8OHZ - chains A and G of the 28 polymer chains in the assembly; structure by X-ray diffraction, 2.65 A resolution.

== Chain A ==
Name: Proteasome subunit alpha type-2
Source organism: Saccharomyces cerevisiae
UniProt: P23639 (PSA2_YEAST); residue numbers follow UniProt; this construct covers 1-250
Sequence (250 residues; row label = number of the first residue in the row):
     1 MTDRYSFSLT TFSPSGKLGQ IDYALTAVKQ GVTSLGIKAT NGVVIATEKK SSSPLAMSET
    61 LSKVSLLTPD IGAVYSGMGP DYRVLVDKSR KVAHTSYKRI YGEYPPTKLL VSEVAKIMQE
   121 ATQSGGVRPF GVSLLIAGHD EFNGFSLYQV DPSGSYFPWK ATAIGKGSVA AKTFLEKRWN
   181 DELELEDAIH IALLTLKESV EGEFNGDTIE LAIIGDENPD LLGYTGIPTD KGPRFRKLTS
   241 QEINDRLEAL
Swiss-Prot annotation at these positions:
  - cross-link: Lys108 (Glycyl lysine isopeptide (Lys-Gly) (interchain with G-Cter in ubiquitin))

== Chain G ==
Name: Proteasome subunit alpha type-1
Source organism: Saccharomyces cerevisiae
UniProt: P21243 (PSA1_YEAST); residues -8 to 243 here correspond to UniProt positions 1-252 (UniProt number = residue number + 9)
Sequence (252 residues; numbered -8 to 243; the number before each row is that of its first residue; numbers below 1 keep their minus sign (Met-8 is residue -8)):
    -8 MSGAAAASAA GYDRHITIFS PEGRLYQVEY AFKATNQTNI NSLAVRGKDC TVVISQKKVP
    52 DKLLDPTTVS YIFCISRTIG MVVNGPIPDA RNAALRAKAE AAEFRYKYGY DMPCDVLAKR
   112 MANLSQIYTQ RAYMRPLGVI LTFVSVDEEL GPSIYKTDPA GYYVGYKATA TGPKQQEITT
   172 NLENHFKKSK IDHINEESWE KVVEFAITHM IDALGTEFSK NDLEVGVATK DKFFTLSAEN
   232 IEERLVAIAE QD
Unresolved in the structure: -8 to 1, 243
Ion coordination: Mg2+: Thr8, Tyr119, Arg122, Ala123, Met125

== How chain A and chain G interact ==
Contacting residue pairs - 69 pairs, chain A then chain G:
  Thr2(A) - Tyr124(G)
  Asp3(A) - Arg122(G)
  Asp3(A) - Tyr124(G)
  Tyr5(A) - Ile7(G)
  Tyr5(A) - Ala123(G)  hydrophobic
  Tyr5(A) - Tyr124(G)  hydrophobic
  Leu9(A) - Ile9(G)  hydrophobic
  Leu9(A) - Ala123(G)  hydrophobic
  Gln20(A) - Ile9(G)
  Gln20(A) - Phe10(G)  hydrogen bond (side chain-backbone)
  Tyr23(A) - Phe10(G)  hydrophobic
  Tyr23(A) - Ser11(G)
  Tyr23(A) - Pro12(G)  hydrophobic
  Tyr23(A) - Gly14(G)
  Ala24(A) - Phe10(G)  hydrophobic
  Thr26(A) - Pro12(G)
  Thr26(A) - Glu13(G)
  Thr26(A) - Gly14(G)
  Ala27(A) - Gly14(G)
  Ser52(A) - Tyr153(G)  hydrogen bond
  Ser53(A) - Thr170(G)
  Ser53(A) - Glu174(G)
  Pro54(A) - Lys158(G)
  Pro54(A) - Glu174(G)
  Leu55(A) - Tyr157(G)
  Leu55(A) - Lys158(G)  hydrogen bond (backbone-backbone)
  Leu55(A) - Ala159(G)
  Leu55(A) - Thr170(G)
  Leu55(A) - Glu174(G)
  Leu55(A) - Phe177(G)  hydrophobic
  Ala56(A) - Gly156(G)
  Ala56(A) - Tyr157(G)  hydrophobic
  Met57(A) - Arg37(G)
  Met57(A) - Val155(G)
  Met57(A) - Gly156(G)  hydrogen bond (backbone-backbone)
  Met57(A) - Tyr157(G)
  Met57(A) - Lys158(G)
  Thr60(A) - Tyr146(G)
  Thr60(A) - Val155(G)
  Thr60(A) - Gly156(G)  hydrogen bond (side chain-backbone)
  Leu61(A) - Tyr153(G)  hydrophobic
  Leu61(A) - Val155(G)  hydrophobic
  Met78(A) - Phe10(G)  hydrophobic
  Met78(A) - Leu16(G)  hydrophobic
  Pro80(A) - Gln117(G)
  Pro80(A) - Ala151(G)
  Pro80(A) - Gly152(G)
  Pro80(A) - Tyr153(G)
  Asp81(A) - Gln117(G)
  Arg83(A) - Ala113(G)  hydrogen bond (side chain-backbone)
  Arg83(A) - Asn114(G)
  Arg83(A) - Gly152(G)  hydrogen bond (side chain-backbone)
  Arg83(A) - Tyr154(G)
  Val84(A) - Asn114(G)
  Val84(A) - Gln117(G)
  Asp87(A) - Lys110(G)  salt bridge
  Asp87(A) - Asn114(G)
  Gly126(A) - Arg122(G)
  Gly126(A) - Ala123(G)  hydrogen bond (backbone-backbone)
  Val127(A) - Gln121(G)
  Val127(A) - Arg122(G)
  Arg128(A) - Thr8(G)
  Arg128(A) - Phe10(G)
  Arg128(A) - Leu16(G)
  Arg128(A) - Thr120(G)  hydrogen bond (side chain-backbone)
  Arg128(A) - Gln121(G)  hydrogen bond (backbone-backbone)
  Pro129(A) - Phe10(G)
  Phe130(A) - Gln121(G)
  Gly131(A) - Phe10(G)
Other interface residues (no listed pair), chain A (31 interface residues in all): Gln30, Ala121
Other interface residues (no listed pair), chain G (33 interface residues in all): Leu173

== In short ==
31 residues of chain A and 33 residues of chain G are in contact, with 10 hydrogen bonds and 1 salt bridge.
Polar pairs include Asp87(A)-Lys110(G), Gln20(A)-Phe10(G) and Ser52(A)-Tyr153(G). Thr8(G), Tyr119(G),
Arg122(G), Ala123(G) and Met125(G) form the Mg2+ site.
Here chain A is Proteasome subunit alpha type-2 and chain G is Proteasome subunit alpha type-1, both from
Saccharomyces cerevisiae. Entry 8OHZ (Yeast 20S proteasome in complex with a photoswitchable cepafungin
derivative (transCep1)) was determined by X-ray diffraction together with 8OI1 from the same study.
